7TIB - chains B and G of the 10 polymer chains in the assembly; structure by electron microscopy, 3.40 A resolution.

# Chain B
Molecule: Replication factor C subunit 4
Organism: Saccharomyces cerevisiae
UniProt: P40339 (RFC4_YEAST); residue numbers follow UniProt; this construct covers 1-323
Sequence (323 residues; row label = number of the first residue in the row):
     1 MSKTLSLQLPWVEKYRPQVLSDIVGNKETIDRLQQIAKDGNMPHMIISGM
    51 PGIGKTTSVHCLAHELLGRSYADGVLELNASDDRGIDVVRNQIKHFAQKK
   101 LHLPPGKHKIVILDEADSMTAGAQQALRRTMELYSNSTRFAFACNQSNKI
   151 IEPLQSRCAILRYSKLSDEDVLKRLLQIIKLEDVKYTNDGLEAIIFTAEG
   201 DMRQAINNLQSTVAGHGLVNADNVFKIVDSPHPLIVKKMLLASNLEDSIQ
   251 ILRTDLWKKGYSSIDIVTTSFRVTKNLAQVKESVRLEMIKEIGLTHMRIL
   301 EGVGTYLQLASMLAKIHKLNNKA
Unresolved in the structure: 1-3, 323
Bound ions: Mg2+: Thr56 (together with ATP-gamma-S)
Ligand contacts:
  - ATP-gamma-S (AGS; phosphothiophosphoric acid-adenylate ester), molecule 1: Trp11, Val12, Tyr15, Arg16, Pro17, Asp22, Ile23, Val24, Gly25, Met50, Pro51, Gly52, Ile53, Gly54, Lys55, Thr56, Thr57, Asn145, Leu166, Arg174, Met202, Arg203, Ile206
  - ATP-gamma-S (AGS), molecule 2: Arg128, Glu132, Pro153, Arg157
UniProt features mapped onto this chain:
  - binding site (ATP): Val12, Val24, Gly49 to Thr57, Asn145, Arg203

# Chain G
Molecule: Proliferating cell nuclear antigen
Organism: Saccharomyces cerevisiae
UniProt: P15873 (PCNA_YEAST); residue numbers follow UniProt; this construct covers 1-258
Sequence (264 residues; each row starts with the number of its first residue; numbers below 1 keep their minus sign (Gly-5 is residue -5)):
    -5 GPHMASMLEAKFEEASLFKRIIDGFKDCVQLVNFQCKEDGIIAQAVDDSR
    45 VLLVSLEIGVEAFQEYRCDHPVTLGMDLTSLSKILRCGNNTDTLTLIADN
    95 TPDSIILLFEDTKKDRIAEYSLKLMDIDADFLKIEELQYDSTLSLPSSEF
   145 SKIVRDLSQLSDSINIMITKETIKFVADGDIGSGSVIIKPFVDMEHPETS
   195 IKLEMDQPVDLTFGAKYLLDIIKGSSLSDRVGIRLSSEAPALFQFDLKSG
   245 FLQFFLAPKFNDEE
Unresolved in the structure: -5 to 0, 173-175, 256-258
Construct notes: expression tag (-5 to 0)
UniProt features mapped onto this chain:
  - DNA-binding region: Arg61 to Arg80
  - cross-link (Glycyl lysine isopeptide (Lys-Gly)): Lys127 (interchain with G-Cter in SUMO), Lys164 (interchain with G-Cter in SUMO)

# How chain B and chain G interact
Residue-residue contacts - 12 pairs, chain B then chain G:
  His95(B) - Met119(G)
  Gln98(B) - Leu25(G)
  Gln98(B) - Met119(G)
  Gln98(B) - Asp120(G)  hydrogen bond (backbone-backbone)
  Lys99(B) - Lys117(G)
  Lys99(B) - Leu118(G)
  Lys99(B) - Met119(G)
  Lys100(B) - Asp97(G)
  Lys100(B) - Leu118(G)  hydrogen bond (backbone-backbone)
  Lys100(B) - Met119(G)
  Lys100(B) - Asp120(G)
  His102(B) - Thr95(G)
Other interface residues (no listed pair), chain B (6 interface residues in all): Leu101
Other interface residues (no listed pair), chain G (8 interface residues in all): Ser74

# Summary
6 residues of chain B face 8 of chain G across their interface, with 2 hydrogen bonds. Main-chain hydrogen
bonds include Gln98(B)-Asp120(G) and Lys100(B)-Leu118(G). Ligands of chain B: ATP-gamma-S. From UniProt: 13
ATP-binding residues on chain B.
Chain B is Replication factor C subunit 4 and chain G is Proliferating cell nuclear antigen, both from
Saccharomyces cerevisiae; the structure, Structure of the yeast clamp loader (Replication Factor C RFC) bound
to the open sliding clamp ..., was determined by electron microscopy, deposited together with 7THJ, 7THV,
7TI8, 7TIC, 7TID and 7TKU.
